4AED - chains B and D of the 4 polymer chains in the assembly; structure by X-ray diffraction, 3.80 A resolution.

[Chain B]
Protein: VP2
From: Human enterovirus 71
UniProtKB: A9X4C2 (A9X4C2_9ENTO); residues 1-254 here correspond to UniProt positions 70-323 (UniProt number = residue number + 69)
Sequence (254 residues; numbered 1 to 254; the number before each row is that of its first residue):
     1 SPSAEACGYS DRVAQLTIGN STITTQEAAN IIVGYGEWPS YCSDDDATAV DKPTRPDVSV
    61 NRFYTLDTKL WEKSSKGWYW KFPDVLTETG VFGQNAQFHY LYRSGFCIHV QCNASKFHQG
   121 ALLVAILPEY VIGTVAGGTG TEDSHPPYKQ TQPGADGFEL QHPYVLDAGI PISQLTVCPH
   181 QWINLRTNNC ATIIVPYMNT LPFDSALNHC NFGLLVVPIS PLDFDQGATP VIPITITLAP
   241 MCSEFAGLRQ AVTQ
Not modelled in the structure: 1-9, 135-143
Ion coordination: Ca2+ site 1: Asp-67, Asp-156; Ca2+ site 2: Asp-84, Tyr-148; Ca2+ site 3: Asp-225 (shared with 2 residues of chain C)

[Chain D]
Protein: VP4
From: Human enterovirus 71
UniProtKB: A9X4C2 (A9X4C2_9ENTO); numbering as in UniProt (aligned over 1-69)
Sequence (69 residues; row label = number of the first residue in the row):
     1 MGSQVSTQRS GSHENSNSAT EGSTINYTTI NYYKDSYAAT AGKQSLKQDP DKFANPVKDI
    61 FTEMAAPLK
Not modelled in the structure: 1-12

[Interface between chain B and chain D]
Residue-residue contacts (18):
  Ser-10(B) / Lys-69(D)  hydrogen bond (backbone-backbone)
  Asp-11(B) / Pro-67(D)
  Asp-11(B) / Leu-68(D)
  Asp-11(B) / Lys-69(D)  hydrogen bond (backbone-backbone)
  Arg-12(B) / Leu-68(D)
  Arg-12(B) / Lys-69(D)
  Ala-28(B) / Leu-68(D)
  Ala-29(B) / Leu-68(D)  hydrophobic
  Asn-30(B) / Val-57(D)
  Asn-30(B) / Asp-59(D)  hydrogen bond
  Ile-31(B) / Val-57(D)
  Ile-31(B) / Lys-58(D)  hydrogen bond (backbone-backbone)
  Ile-32(B) / Pro-56(D)
  Val-33(B) / Pro-56(D)  hydrogen bond (backbone-backbone)
  Tyr-35(B) / Lys-52(D)
  Tyr-35(B) / Phe-53(D)  hydrophobic
  Gly-36(B) / Pro-56(D)
  Thr-187(B) / Leu-68(D)
Other interface residues (no listed pair), chain B (13 interface residues in all): Trp-38

[In short]
13 residues of chain B face 9 of chain D across their interface; the contacts include 5 hydrogen bonds. Polar
pairs include Asn-30(B)/Asp-59(D), Ser-10(B)/Lys-69(D) and Asp-11(B)/Lys-69(D). Asp-67(B) and Asp-156(B) form
the Ca2+ site 1. Asp-84(B) and Tyr-148(B) form the Ca2+ site 2.
Chain B is VP2 and chain D is VP4, both from Human enterovirus 71; the structure, Crystal structure of Human
enterovirus 71, was determined by X-ray diffraction.
